Entry 9FGN (electron microscopy, 2.64 A resolution); this record covers chains B and C of the 4 polymer chains in the assembly.

Chain B:
Name: Capsid protein VP2
Source organism: Coxsackievirus A9
UniProt: P21404 (POLG_CXA9); residues 10-259 here correspond to UniProt positions 79-328 (UniProt number = residue number + 69)
Amino-acid sequence (250 residues; row label = number of the first residue in the row):
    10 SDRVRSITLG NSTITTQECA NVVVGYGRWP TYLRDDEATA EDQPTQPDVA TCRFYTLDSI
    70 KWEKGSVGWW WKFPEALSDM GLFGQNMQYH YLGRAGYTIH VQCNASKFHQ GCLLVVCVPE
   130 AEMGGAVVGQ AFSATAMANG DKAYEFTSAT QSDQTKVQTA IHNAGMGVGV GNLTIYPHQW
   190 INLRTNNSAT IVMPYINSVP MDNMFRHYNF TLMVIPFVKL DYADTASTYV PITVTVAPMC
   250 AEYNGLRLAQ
Differences from the reference sequence: variant Val-110 (Leu179 in P21404)

Chain C:
Name: Capsid protein VP3
Source organism: Coxsackievirus A9
UniProt: P21404 (POLG_CXA9); residues 2-237 here correspond to UniProt positions 332-567 (UniProt number = residue number + 330)
Amino-acid sequence (236 residues; row label = number of the first residue in the row):
     2 LPTMNTPGST QFLTSDDFQS PCALPQFDVT PSMNIPGEVK NLMEIAEVDS VVPVNNVQDT
    62 TDQMEMFRIP VTINAPLQQQ VFGLRLQPGL DSVFKHTLLG EILNYYAHWS GSMKLTFVFC
   122 GSAMATGKFL IAYSPPGANP PKTRKDAMLG THIIWDIGLQ SSCVLCVPWI SQTHYRLVQQ
   182 DEYTSAGYVT CWYQTGMIVP PGTPNSSSIM CFASACNDFS VRMLRDTPFI SQDNKL
Swiss-Prot annotation at these positions:
  - region: Lys-236, Leu-237 (Amphipathic alpha-helix)

Interface between chain B and chain C:
Contacting residue pairs - 56 pairs, chain B then chain C:
  Tyr-35(B) / Gly-38(C)
  Arg-37(B) / Asn-35(C)
  Arg-37(B) / Pro-37(C)
  Glu-46(B) / Met-34(C)
  Glu-46(B) / Asn-35(C)  hydrogen bond (side chain-backbone)
  Lys-116(B) / Ser-123(C)  hydrogen bond (backbone-side chain)
  Lys-116(B) / Ala-124(C)  hydrogen bond (backbone-backbone)
  Lys-116(B) / Met-125(C)
  Phe-117(B) / Ser-123(C)
  Phe-117(B) / Met-125(C)  hydrophobic
  Phe-117(B) / Pro-202(C)
  Phe-117(B) / Gly-203(C)
  Phe-117(B) / Thr-204(C)
  Phe-117(B) / Pro-205(C)
  His-118(B) / Ser-123(C)
  Gln-119(B) / Cys-121(C)
  Gln-119(B) / Gly-122(C)
  Gln-119(B) / Ser-123(C)
  Gln-119(B) / Pro-205(C)
  Gln-119(B) / Ser-207(C)  hydrogen bond (side chain-backbone)
  Gln-119(B) / Ser-208(C)
  Ile-170(B) / Met-65(C)  hydrophobic
  His-171(B) / Gln-64(C)
  Val-179(B) / Phe-68(C)  hydrophobic
  Gly-180(B) / Ser-51(C)
  Gly-180(B) / Val-52(C)  hydrogen bond (backbone-backbone)
  Gly-180(B) / Phe-68(C)
  Asn-181(B) / His-97(C)  hydrogen bond (side chain-backbone)
  Asn-181(B) / Thr-98(C)
  Asn-181(B) / Leu-99(C)  hydrogen bond (side chain-backbone)
  Thr-183(B) / Val-49(C)
  Thr-183(B) / Asp-50(C)
  Ile-184(B) / Val-49(C)  hydrophobic
  Trp-189(B) / Met-211(C)  hydrophobic
  Trp-189(B) / Phe-213(C)  hydrophobic
  Asn-191(B) / Phe-120(C)
  Arg-193(B) / Phe-120(C)
  Arg-193(B) / Gly-122(C)
  Arg-193(B) / Ser-123(C)  hydrogen bond (side chain-backbone)
  Arg-193(B) / Ala-124(C)
  Arg-193(B) / Ile-158(C)
  Arg-193(B) / Gly-159(C)  hydrogen bond (side chain-backbone)
  Arg-193(B) / Ser-162(C)
  Thr-194(B) / Leu-160(C)
  Tyr-204(B) / Pro-37(C)
  Asn-206(B) / Met-34(C)
  Asn-206(B) / Ile-36(C)
  Phe-226(B) / Met-65(C)  hydrophobic
  Phe-226(B) / Phe-68(C)  hydrophobic
  Phe-226(B) / Arg-69(C)  hydrogen bond (backbone-side chain)
  Phe-226(B) / Met-211(C)  hydrophobic
  Val-227(B) / Arg-69(C)
  Val-227(B) / Cys-121(C)  hydrophobic
  Lys-228(B) / Glu-66(C)  salt bridge
  Lys-228(B) / Arg-69(C)
  Ala-232(B) / Gly-203(C)
Other interface residues (no listed pair), chain B (35 interface residues in all): Gly-120, Cys-121, Ser-157, Pro-203, Ile-205, Ser-207, Val-208, Pro-209, Pro-225, Asp-230, Tyr-231
Other interface residues (no listed pair), chain C (41 interface residues in all): Ile-46, Asp-63, Val-119, Ala-126, Pro-201, Ser-209

In short:
35 residues of chain B face 41 of chain C across their interface, with 10 hydrogen bonds and 1 salt bridge.
Among the polar pairs are Lys-228(B)/Glu-66(C), Glu-46(B)/Asn-35(C) and Lys-116(B)/Ser-123(C).
Chain B is Capsid protein VP2 and chain C is Capsid protein VP3, both from Coxsackievirus A9; the structure,
Coxsackievirus A9 bound with compound 18 (CL304), was determined by electron microscopy, deposited together
with 8S7J, 9EXI, 9FA9, 9FCZ, 9FO2, 9FO5 and 9FP5.
